Entry 1HT1 (X-ray diffraction, 2.80 A resolution); this record covers chains Y and I of the 8 polymer chains in the assembly.

# Chain Y
Molecule: Heat shock locus hslv
Source organism: Escherichia coli
Reference sequence: P0A7B8 (HSLV_ECOLI); numbering as in UniProt (aligned over 1-175)
Chain sequence (175 residues; numbered 1 to 175; the number before each row is that of its first residue):
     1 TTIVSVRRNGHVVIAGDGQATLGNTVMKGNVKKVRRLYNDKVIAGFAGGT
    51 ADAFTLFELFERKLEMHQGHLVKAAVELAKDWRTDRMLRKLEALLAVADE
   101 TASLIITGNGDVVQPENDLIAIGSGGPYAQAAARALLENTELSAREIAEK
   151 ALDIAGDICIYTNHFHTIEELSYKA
Disordered / not traced: 175

# Chain I
Molecule: Heat shock locus hslu
Source organism: Escherichia coli
Reference sequence: P0A6H5 (HSLU_ECOLI); residue numbers follow UniProt; this construct covers 2-443
Chain sequence (449 residues; row label = number of the first residue in the row; numbers below 1 keep their minus sign (His-5 is residue -5)):
    -5 HHHHHHHSEMTPREIVSELDKHIIGQDNAKRSVAIALRNRWRRMQLNEEL
    45 RHEVTPKNILMIGPTGVGKTEIARRLAKLANAPFIKVEATKFTEVGYVGK
    95 EVDSIIRDLTDAAVKMVRVQAIEKNRYRAEELAEERILDVLIPPAKNNWG
   145 QTEQQQEPSAARQAFRKKLREGQLDDKEIEIDLAAAPMGVEIMAPPGMEE
   195 MTSQLQSMFQNLGGQKQKARKLKIKDAMKLLIEEEAAKLVNPEELKQDAI
   245 DAVEQHGIVFIDEIDKICKRGESSGPDVSREGVQRDLLPLVEGCTVSTKH
   295 GMVKTDHILFIASGAFQIAKPSDLIPELQGRLPIRVELQALTTSDFERIL
   345 TEPNASITVQYKALMATEGVNIEFTDSGIKRIAEAAWQVNESTENIGARR
   395 LHTVLERLMEEISYDASDLSGQNITIDADYVSKHLDALVADEDLSRFIL
Disordered / not traced: -5 to 0, 175-209
Construct notes: expression tag (-5 to 1)
Residues lining bound ligands: ADP (adenosine-5'-diphosphate): His16, Ile17, Ile18, Gln20, Pro58, Thr59, Gly60, Val61, Gly62, Lys63, Thr64, Glu65, Leu335, Ile343, Ala392, Arg393, His396

# Chain Y / chain I interface
Contacting residue pairs (11; chain Y residue first):
  Tyr38(Y) - Trp143(I)
  Asn39(Y) - Trp143(I)
  Arg62(Y) - Lys140(I)
  Arg62(Y) - Asn141(I)
  Glu65(Y) - Lys140(I)
  Glu65(Y) - Asn141(I)
  Glu65(Y) - Asn142(I)
  Glu65(Y) - Trp143(I)  hydrogen bond
  Met66(Y) - Asn141(I)
  Gln68(Y) - Gly144(I)  hydrogen bond (side chain-backbone)
  Gln68(Y) - Gln145(I)

# Overview
The chain Y/chain I interface involves 6 residues from each chain, with 2 hydrogen bonds. Polar pairs include
Glu65(Y)-Trp143(I) and Gln68(Y)-Gly144(I). Chain I binds ADP.
Chain Y is Heat shock locus hslv and chain I is Heat shock locus hslu, both from Escherichia coli; the
structure, Nucleotide-Dependent Conformational Changes in a Protease-Associated ATPase HslU, was determined by
X-ray diffraction (same publication as 1HQY and 1HT2).
